PDB entry 3PXG | X-ray diffraction, 3.65 A resolution | chains A and B of the 12 polymer chains in the assembly

== Chain A (and B) ==
Name: Negative regulator of genetic competence ClpC/MecB
Source organism: Bacillus subtilis
Notes: chain B of this document is another copy of the same molecule, construct and numbering; everything in this record applies to it too
UniProt: P37571 (CLPC_BACSU); residue numbers follow UniProt; this construct covers 1-246, 252-280, 293-485
Amino-acid sequence (468 residues; numbered 1 to 485; 17 numbers in that range are skipped by the numbering (no residue carries them; nothing is unmodelled there); the number before each row is that of its first residue):
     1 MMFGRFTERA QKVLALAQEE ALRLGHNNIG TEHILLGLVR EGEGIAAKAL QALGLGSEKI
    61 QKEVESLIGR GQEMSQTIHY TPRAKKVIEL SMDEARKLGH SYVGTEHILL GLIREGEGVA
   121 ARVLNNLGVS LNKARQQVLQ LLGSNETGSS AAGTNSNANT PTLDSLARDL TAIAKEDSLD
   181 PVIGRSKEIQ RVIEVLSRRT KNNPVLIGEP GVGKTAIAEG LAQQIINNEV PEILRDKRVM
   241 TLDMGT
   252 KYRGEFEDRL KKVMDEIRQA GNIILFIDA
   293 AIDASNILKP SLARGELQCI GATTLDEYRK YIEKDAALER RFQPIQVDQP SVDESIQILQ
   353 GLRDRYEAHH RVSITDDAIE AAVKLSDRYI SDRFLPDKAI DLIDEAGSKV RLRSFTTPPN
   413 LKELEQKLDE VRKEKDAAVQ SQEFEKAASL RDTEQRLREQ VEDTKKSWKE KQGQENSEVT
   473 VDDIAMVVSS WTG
Disordered / not traced: 1-2, 150-154, 243-246, 252-257, 293-300, 485 (chain B: 1-2, 146-155, 243-246, 252-257, 293-300, 485)
Sequence notes: engineered mutation Ala280 (Glu in P37571)
Curated features (UniProtKB/Swiss-Prot):
  - binding site (ATP): Gly208 to Thr215

== Interface between chain A and chain B ==
Pairs across the interface (39):
  Ser156(A) - Lys86(B)
  Gln190(A) - Leu404(B)
  Ile193(A) - Leu404(B)  hydrophobic
  Glu194(A) - Glu397(B)
  Glu194(A) - Ser400(B)
  Glu194(A) - Lys401(B)
  Glu194(A) - Leu404(B)
  Ser197(A) - His361(B)  hydrogen bond (backbone-side chain)
  Ser197(A) - Ser400(B)
  Arg198(A) - His361(B)
  Arg198(A) - Asp396(B)
  Arg198(A) - Glu397(B)  salt bridge
  Arg199(A) - Arg357(B)
  Arg199(A) - Tyr358(B)
  Arg199(A) - Asp396(B)  hydrogen bond (backbone-side chain)
  Thr200(A) - Tyr358(B)
  Thr200(A) - Asp393(B)
  Thr200(A) - Asp396(B)  hydrogen bond
  Lys201(A) - Arg385(B)
  Lys201(A) - Asp393(B)
  Glu229(A) - Phe407(B)
  Glu229(A) - Thr408(B)
  Glu229(A) - Thr409(B)  hydrogen bond (side chain-backbone)
  Pro231(A) - Arg403(B)
  Pro231(A) - Leu404(B)
  Pro231(A) - Phe407(B)  hydrophobic
  Glu232(A) - Gly4(B)
  Glu232(A) - Arg5(B)  salt bridge
  Glu232(A) - Arg403(B)  salt bridge
  Glu232(A) - Phe407(B)
  Ile233(A) - His361(B)
  Ile233(A) - Arg403(B)
  Asp236(A) - Glu89(B)
  Asp236(A) - Met92(B)
  Gln270(A) - Arg96(B)
  Ala271(A) - Arg96(B)
  Gly272(A) - Arg96(B)
  Arg306(A) - Arg168(B)
  Arg306(A) - Leu242(B)
Also at the interface, not in a pair above, chain A (24 interface residues in all): Asn155, Asn157, Val230, Arg235, Lys262, Asn273
Also at the interface, not in a pair above, chain B (31 interface residues in all): Phe3, Asp93, Arg114, Ser165, Leu166, Arg260, Ala360, Ile392, Gly399

== Overview ==
24 residues of chain A and 31 residues of chain B are in contact; the contacts include 4 hydrogen bonds and 3
salt bridges. Among the polar pairs are Arg198(A)-Glu397(B), Glu232(A)-Arg5(B) and Glu232(A)-Arg403(B). From
UniProt: 8 ATP-binding residues on chain A.
Both chains are Negative regulator of genetic competence ClpC/MecB (Bacillus subtilis). Entry 3PXG (Structure
of MecA121 and ClpC1-485 complex) was determined by X-ray diffraction, deposited together with 2Y1Q, 2Y1R and
3PXI.
